PDB entry 6DEY | X-ray diffraction, 1.63 A resolution | chains A and D of the 4 polymer chains in the assembly

# Chain A
Name: Glycosylasparaginase, residues 38-178
Source organism: Elizabethkingia meningoseptica
UniProtKB: A0A1V3U2Z4 (A0A1V3U2Z4_ELIME); residues 2-142 here correspond to UniProt positions 38-178 (UniProt number = residue number + 36)
Sequence (141 residues; each row starts with the number of its first residue):
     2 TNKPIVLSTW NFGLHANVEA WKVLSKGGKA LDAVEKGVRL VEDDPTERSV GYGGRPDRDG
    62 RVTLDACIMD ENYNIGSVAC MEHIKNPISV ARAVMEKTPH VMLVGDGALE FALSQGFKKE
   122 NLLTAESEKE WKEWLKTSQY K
Differences from the reference sequence: conflict Thr-2 (Val38 in A0A1V3U2Z4), His-16 (Gln52 in A0A1V3U2Z4), Ala-126 (Pro162 in A0A1V3U2Z4)
Reported in the primary citation:
  - conformationally variable residues (loop rearrangement): Arg-49 to Gly-54, Lys-133 to Thr-138

# Chain D
Name: Glycosylasparaginase, residues 188-331
Source organism: Elizabethkingia meningoseptica
UniProtKB: A0A1V3U2Z4 (A0A1V3U2Z4_ELIME); residues 152-295 here correspond to UniProt positions 188-331 (UniProt number = residue number + 36)
Sequence (144 residues; numbered 152 to 295; the number before each row is that of its first residue):
   152 TIGMIALDAQ GNLSGACTTS GMAYKMHGRV GDSPIIGAGL FVDNEIGAAT AIGHGEEVIR
   212 TVGTHLVVEL MNQGRTPQQA CKEAVERIVK IVNRRGKNLK DIQVGFIALN KKGEYGAYCI
   272 QDGFNFAVHD QKGNRLETPG FALK
Differences from the reference sequence: conflict Ile-203 (Thr239 in A0A1V3U2Z4), Asn-244 (Lys280 in A0A1V3U2Z4), Leu-287 (Phe323 in A0A1V3U2Z4), Thr-289 (Lys325 in A0A1V3U2Z4), Gly-291 (Glu327 in A0A1V3U2Z4)
Reported in the primary citation:
  - catalytic residues: Thr-152
  - catalytic residues: Gly-204 (proposed by the authors, not directly observed)

# How chain A and chain D interact
Contacting residue pairs - 30 pairs, chain A then chain D:
  Met-70(A) / Arg-211(D)
  Asn-73(A) / Arg-245(D)  hydrogen bond (side chain-backbone)
  Asn-73(A) / Arg-246(D)
  Tyr-74(A) / Arg-211(D)  hydrogen bond (backbone-side chain)
  Tyr-74(A) / Ile-242(D)
  Tyr-74(A) / Arg-245(D)
  Asn-75(A) / Arg-211(D)
  Asn-75(A) / Arg-246(D)  hydrogen bond
  Ile-76(A) / Ile-210(D)  hydrophobic
  Ile-76(A) / Arg-211(D)
  Thr-99(A) / Met-177(D)
  Pro-100(A) / Glu-207(D)
  His-101(A) / Met-173(D)
  His-101(A) / Lys-176(D)
  His-101(A) / Met-177(D)
  His-101(A) / Arg-180(D)
  His-101(A) / Glu-207(D)  salt bridge
  Val-102(A) / Glu-207(D)
  Val-102(A) / Ile-210(D)  hydrophobic
  Val-102(A) / Arg-211(D)
  Met-103(A) / Gly-179(D)
  Met-103(A) / Arg-180(D)
  Met-103(A) / Val-181(D)  hydrogen bond (backbone-backbone)
  Leu-104(A) / Gly-179(D)
  Leu-104(A) / Arg-180(D)
  Val-105(A) / Gly-179(D)  hydrogen bond (backbone-backbone)
  Val-105(A) / Val-181(D)  hydrophobic
  Gly-108(A) / His-178(D)
  Glu-111(A) / His-178(D)
  Phe-112(A) / Met-177(D)  hydrophobic
Also at the interface, not in a pair above, chain A (16 interface residues in all): Asp-107
Also at the interface, not in a pair above, chain D (15 interface residues in all): Ile-186, Thr-212

# Overview
16 residues of chain A face 15 of chain D across their interface; the contacts include 5 hydrogen bonds and 1
salt bridge. Polar contacts include His-101(A)/Glu-207(D), Asn-73(A)/Arg-245(D) and Tyr-74(A)/Arg-211(D). The
paper reports catalytic residues Thr-152(D) and Gly-204(D); conformational variability at Arg-49(A) and
Lys-133(A).
Chain A is Glycosylasparaginase, residues 38-178 and chain D is Glycosylasparaginase, residues 188-331, both
from Elizabethkingia meningoseptica; the structure, Aspartylglucosaminuria mutant structure and function, was
determined by X-ray diffraction.
